PDB entry 8JO2 | electron microscopy, 2.74 A resolution | chains 1 and C of the 10 polymer chains in the assembly

== Chain 1 ==
Molecule: 65-nt DNA strand
Sequence (65 nucleotides; row label = number of the first residue in the row; note: 1 number in that range is skipped by the numbering (no residue carries it; nothing is unmodelled there); numbers below 1 keep their minus sign (DA-51 is residue -51)):
   -51 AGAAATATTA ATTTCTTAAT ATTATCCTAA GCAAGGTCGT ATAATGTGTG C
     1 AGTCTGACGC GGCG

== Chain C ==
Molecule: DNA-directed RNA polymerase subunit beta
From: Escherichia coli BL21(DE3)
UniProtKB: A0A140SS80 (A0A140SS80_ECOBD); residue numbers follow UniProt; this construct covers 1-1342
Chain sequence (1342 residues; numbered 1 to 1342; the number before each row is that of its first residue):
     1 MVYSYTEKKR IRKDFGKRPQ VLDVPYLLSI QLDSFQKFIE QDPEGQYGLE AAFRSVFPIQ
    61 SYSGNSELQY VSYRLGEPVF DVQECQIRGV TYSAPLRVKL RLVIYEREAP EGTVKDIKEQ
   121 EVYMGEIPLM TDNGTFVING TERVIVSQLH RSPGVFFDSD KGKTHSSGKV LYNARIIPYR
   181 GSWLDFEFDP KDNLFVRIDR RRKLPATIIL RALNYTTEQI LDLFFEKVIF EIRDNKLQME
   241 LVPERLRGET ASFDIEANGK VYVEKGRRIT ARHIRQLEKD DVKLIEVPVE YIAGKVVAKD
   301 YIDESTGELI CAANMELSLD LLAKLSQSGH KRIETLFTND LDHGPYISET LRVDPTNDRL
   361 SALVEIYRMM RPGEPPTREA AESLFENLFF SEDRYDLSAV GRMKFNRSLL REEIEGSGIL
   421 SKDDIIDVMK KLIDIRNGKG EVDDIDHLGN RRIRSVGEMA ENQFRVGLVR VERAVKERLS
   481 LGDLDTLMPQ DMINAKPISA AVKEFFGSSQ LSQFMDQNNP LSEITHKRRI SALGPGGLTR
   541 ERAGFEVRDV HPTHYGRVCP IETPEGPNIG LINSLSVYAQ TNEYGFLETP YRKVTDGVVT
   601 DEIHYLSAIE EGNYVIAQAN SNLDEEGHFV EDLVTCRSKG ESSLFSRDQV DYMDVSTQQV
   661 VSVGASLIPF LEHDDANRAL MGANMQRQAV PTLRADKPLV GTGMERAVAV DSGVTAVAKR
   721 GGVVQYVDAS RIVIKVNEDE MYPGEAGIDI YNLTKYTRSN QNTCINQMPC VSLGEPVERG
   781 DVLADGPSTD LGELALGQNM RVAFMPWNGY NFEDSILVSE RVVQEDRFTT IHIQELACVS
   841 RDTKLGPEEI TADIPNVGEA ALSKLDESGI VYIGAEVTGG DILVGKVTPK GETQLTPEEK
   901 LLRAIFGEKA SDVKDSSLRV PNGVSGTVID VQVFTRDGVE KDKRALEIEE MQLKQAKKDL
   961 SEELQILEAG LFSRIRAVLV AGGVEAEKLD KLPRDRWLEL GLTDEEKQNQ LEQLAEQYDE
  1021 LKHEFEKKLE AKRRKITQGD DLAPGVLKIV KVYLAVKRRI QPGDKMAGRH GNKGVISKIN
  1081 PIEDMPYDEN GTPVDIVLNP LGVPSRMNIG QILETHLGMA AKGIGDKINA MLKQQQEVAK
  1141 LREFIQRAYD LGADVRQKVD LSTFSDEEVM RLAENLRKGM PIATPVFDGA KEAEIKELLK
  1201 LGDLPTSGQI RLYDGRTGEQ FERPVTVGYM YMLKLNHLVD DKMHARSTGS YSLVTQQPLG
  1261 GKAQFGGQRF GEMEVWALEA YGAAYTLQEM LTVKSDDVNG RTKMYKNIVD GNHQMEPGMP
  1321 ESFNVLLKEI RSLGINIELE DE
Disordered / not traced: 1-2

== Chain 1 / chain C interface ==
Pairs across the interface - 21 pairs, chain 1 then chain C:
  DG-6(1) with Glu374(C), hydrogen bond to the base
  DT-5(1) with Tyr367(C), base contact; Arg371(C), base contact; Glu374(C), base contact
  DG-4(1) with Arg371(C), hydrogen bond to the base
  DT-3(1) with Arg473(C), salt bridge to the phosphate
  DG-2(1) with Arg371(C), base contact; Arg394(C), hydrogen bond to the base; Arg473(C), hydrogen bond to the base
  DC-1(1) with Arg394(C), base contact
  DA1(1) with Asp199(C), base contact; Arg200(C), hydrogen bond to the phosphate
  DG2(1) with Gly181(C), base contact; Trp183(C), stacking on the base; Asp199(C), base contact; Arg200(C), salt bridge to the phosphate; Arg542(C), sugar contact
  DT3(1) with Glu187(C), base contact; Arg197(C), hydrogen bond to the base; Arg200(C), sugar contact
  DC4(1) with Arg542(C), salt bridge to the phosphate
Other interface residues (no listed pair), chain C (13 interface residues in all): Ser182

== Summary ==
10 residues of chain 1 and 13 residues of chain C are in contact, with 6 hydrogen bonds, 3 salt bridges and 1
aromatic stacking contact. Polar contacts include DG-6(1)-Glu374(C), DG-4(1)-Arg371(C) and DG-2(1)-Arg394(C).
Chain 1 is a 65-nt DNA strand and chain C is DNA-directed RNA polymerase subunit beta (Escherichia coli
BL21(DE3)); the structure, Structural basis of transcriptional activation by the OmpR/PhoB-family response
regulator PmrA, was determined by electron microscopy.
